5V2S - chain A; structure by X-ray diffraction, 3.60 A resolution.

== Chain A ==
Molecule: Envelope glycoprotein B
Source organism: Human herpesvirus 1
UniProtKB: A1Z0P7 (A1Z0P7_HHV1); residues 72-904 here = UniProt positions 72-904
Chain sequence (841 residues; numbered 72 to 912; the number before each row is that of its first residue):
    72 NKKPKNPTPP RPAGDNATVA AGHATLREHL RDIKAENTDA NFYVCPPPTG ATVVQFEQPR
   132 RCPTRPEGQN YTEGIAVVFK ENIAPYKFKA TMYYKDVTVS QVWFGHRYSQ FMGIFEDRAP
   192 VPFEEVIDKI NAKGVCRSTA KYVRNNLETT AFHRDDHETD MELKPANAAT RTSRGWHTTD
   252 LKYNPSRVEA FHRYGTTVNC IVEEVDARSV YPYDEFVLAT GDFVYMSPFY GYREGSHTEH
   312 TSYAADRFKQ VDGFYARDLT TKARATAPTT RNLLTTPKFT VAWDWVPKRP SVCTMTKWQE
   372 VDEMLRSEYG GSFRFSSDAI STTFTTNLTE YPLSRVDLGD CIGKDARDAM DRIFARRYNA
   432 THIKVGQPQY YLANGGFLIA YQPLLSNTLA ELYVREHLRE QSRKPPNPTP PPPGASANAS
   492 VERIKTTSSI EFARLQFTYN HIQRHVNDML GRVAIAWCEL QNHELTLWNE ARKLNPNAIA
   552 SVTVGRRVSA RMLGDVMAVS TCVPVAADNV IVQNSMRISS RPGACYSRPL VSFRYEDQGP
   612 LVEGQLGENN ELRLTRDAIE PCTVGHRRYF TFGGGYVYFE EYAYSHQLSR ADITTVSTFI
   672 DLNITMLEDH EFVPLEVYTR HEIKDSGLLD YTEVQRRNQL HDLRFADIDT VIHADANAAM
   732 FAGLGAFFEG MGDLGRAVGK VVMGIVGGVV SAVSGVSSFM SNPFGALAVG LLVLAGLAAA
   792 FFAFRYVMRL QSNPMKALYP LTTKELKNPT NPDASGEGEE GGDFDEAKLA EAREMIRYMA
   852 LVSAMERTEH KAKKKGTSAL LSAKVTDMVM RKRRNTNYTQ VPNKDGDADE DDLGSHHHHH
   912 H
Not modelled in the structure: 72-103, 477-490, 726-752, 771-774, 818-829, 866-912
Construct notes: expression tag (905-912)
Disulfides: Cys-116/Cys-573, Cys-133/Cys-529, Cys-207/Cys-271, Cys-364/Cys-412, Cys-596/Cys-633
Covalently attached groups: N-acetylglucosamine (NAG) linked to Asn-141, Asn-398, Asn-674
Reported in the primary citation:
  - post-translational modification sites: Asn-141, Asn-398, Asn-674
  - contacts within the chain: Ala-791/Ala-794, Ala-794/Phe-795, Ala-794/Val-798
  - self-association interface (contacts with another copy of this molecule); pairs are residue here / residue on that copy: Ala-794/Ala-794, Gly-787, Ala-790, Tyr-810, Thr-813, Tyr-849, Ala-851, Val-853, Ser-854, Glu-857
  - binding site for N-acetylglucosamine: Asn-141, Asn-398, Asn-674

== In short ==
Covalently linked N-acetylglucosamine: at Asn-141, Asn-398 and Asn-674. The paper reports a binding site for
N-acetylglucosamine at Asn-141, Asn-398 and Asn-674; modification sites Asn-141, Asn-398 and Asn-674.
Chain A is Envelope glycoprotein B (Human herpesvirus 1); the structure, Crystal structure of glycoprotein B
from Herpes Simplex Virus type I, was determined by X-ray diffraction, deposited together with 6BM8.
